PDB entry 1NG4 | X-ray diffraction, 2.30 A resolution | chains A and B

# Chain A (and B)
Name: Glycine oxidase
Organism: Bacillus subtilis
Notes: EC 1.5.3.-; chain B of this document is another copy of the same molecule, construct and numbering; everything in this record applies to it too
UniProt: O31616 (GLOX_BACSU); residue numbers follow UniProt; this construct covers 1-369
Chain sequence (390 residues; row label = number of the first residue in the row; numbers below 1 keep their minus sign (Met-20 is residue -20)):
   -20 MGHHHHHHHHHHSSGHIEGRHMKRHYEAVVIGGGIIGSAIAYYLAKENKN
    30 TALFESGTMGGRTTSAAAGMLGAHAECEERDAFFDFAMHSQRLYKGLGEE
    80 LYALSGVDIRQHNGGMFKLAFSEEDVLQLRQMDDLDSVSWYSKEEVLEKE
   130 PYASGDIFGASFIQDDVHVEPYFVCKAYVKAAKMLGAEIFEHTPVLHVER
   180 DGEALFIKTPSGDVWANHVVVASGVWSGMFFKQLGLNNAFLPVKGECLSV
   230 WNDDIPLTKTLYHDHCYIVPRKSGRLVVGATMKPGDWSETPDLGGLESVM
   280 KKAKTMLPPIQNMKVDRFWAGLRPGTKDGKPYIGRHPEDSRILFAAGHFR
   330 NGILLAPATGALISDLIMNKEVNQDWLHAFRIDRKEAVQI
Not modelled in the structure: -20 to 0, 365-369
Sequence notes: expression tag (-20 to 0)
Residues lining bound ligands:
  - FAD (flavin-adenine dinucleotide): Ile10, Gly11, Gly12, Gly13, Ile14, Ile15, Gly16, Phe33, Glu34, Ser35, Gly36, Thr37, Arg41, Thr42, Thr43, Ala45, Ala46, Ala47, Gly48, Met49, Thr172, Pro173, Val174, Ala201, Ser202, Gly203, Trp205, Met208, Phe209, Gly224, Cys226, Tyr246, Ala259, Gly300, Leu301, Arg302, Pro303, His327, Phe328, Arg329, Asn330, Gly331, Ile332, Leu333
  - hydrogen peroxide (PEO): Tyr246, Ala259, Arg302, Arg329
Curated features (UniProtKB/Swiss-Prot):
  - binding site (FAD): Ile14, Ile15, Glu34, Ser35, Thr42, Thr43, Ala47 to Met49, Val174, His327 to Leu333
  - binding site (substrate): Arg302, Arg329
  - mutagenesis: Gly51 (G51R: 130-fold decrease in catalytic efficiency on glycine and 28-fold increase in that on glyphosate ...), Ala54 (A54R: 20-fold decrease in catalytic efficiency on glycine and 34-fold increase in that on glyphosate. 60-fold decrease in catalytic efficiency on glycine and 210-fold increase in that on glyphosate ...), His244 (H244A: 2-fold decrease in catalytic efficiency on glycine and similar catalytic efficiency on glyphosate ...)

# How chain A and chain B interact
Pairs across the interface (32; chain A residue first):
  Tyr81(A) with Lys251(B)
  Gly85(A) with Lys251(B)
  Val86(A) with Lys251(B)
  Asp87(A) with Lys251(B), hydrogen bond (backbone-backbone)
  Arg89(A) with Arg89(B); Ser252(B)
  Phe152(A) with Ser252(B)
  Lys155(A) with Trp230(B); Asp232(B), salt bridge
  Lys159(A) with Asn231(B); Asp232(B); Asp233(B); Ile234(B), hydrogen bond (side chain-backbone)
  Lys162(A) with Asp232(B), hydrogen bond (side chain-backbone); Asp233(B), salt bridge
  Met163(A) with Asp233(B); Pro235(B), hydrophobic
  Trp230(A) with Lys155(B)
  Asn231(A) with Lys159(B)
  Asp232(A) with Lys155(B), salt bridge; Lys159(B); Lys162(B), hydrogen bond (backbone-side chain)
  Asp233(A) with Lys162(B), salt bridge; Met163(B)
  Ile234(A) with Lys159(B), hydrogen bond (backbone-side chain)
  Pro235(A) with Met163(B), hydrophobic
  Lys251(A) with Tyr81(B); Gly85(B); Val86(B); Asp87(B), hydrogen bond (backbone-backbone)
  Ser252(A) with Arg89(B); Phe152(B)
Interface residues without a listed pair, chain A (22 interface residues in all): His91, Tyr151, Arg250, Gly253
Interface residues without a listed pair, chain B (22 interface residues in all): His91, Tyr151, Arg250, Gly253

# Summary
Chain A and chain B each contribute 22 residues to their interface; the contacts include 6 hydrogen bonds and
4 salt bridges. Polar contacts include Lys155(A)-Asp232(B), Lys162(A)-Asp233(B) and Lys159(A)-Ile234(B).
Ligands of chain A: flavin-adenine dinucleotide and hydrogen peroxide.
Chain A and chain B are both Glycine oxidase (Bacillus subtilis); the structure, Structure of ThiO (glycine
oxidase) from Bacillus subtilis, was determined by X-ray diffraction (same publication as 1NG3).
